1ULA - chain A; structure by X-ray diffraction, 2.75 A resolution.

== Chain A ==
Name: Purine nucleoside phosphorylase
From: Homo sapiens
Notes: EC 2.4.2.1
Reference sequence: P00491 (PNPH_HUMAN); numbering as in UniProt (aligned over 1-289)
Chain sequence (289 residues; row label = number of the first residue in the row):
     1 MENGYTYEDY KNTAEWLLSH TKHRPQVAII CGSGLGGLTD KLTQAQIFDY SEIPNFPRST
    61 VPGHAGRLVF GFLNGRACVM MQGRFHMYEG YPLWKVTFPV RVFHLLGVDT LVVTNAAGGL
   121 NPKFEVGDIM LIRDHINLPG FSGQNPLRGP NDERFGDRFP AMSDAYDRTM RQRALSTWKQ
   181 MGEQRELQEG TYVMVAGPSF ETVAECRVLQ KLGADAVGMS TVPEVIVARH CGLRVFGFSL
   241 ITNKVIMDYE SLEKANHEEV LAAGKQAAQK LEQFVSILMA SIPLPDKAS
Curated features (UniProtKB/Swiss-Prot):
  - binding site (phosphate): S33, H64, R84 to H86, A116, S220
  - binding site (a purine D-ribonucleoside): Y88, E201, M219, N243, H257
  - site: N243 (Important for substrate specificity)
  - modified residue: M1 (N-acetylmethionine), S251 (Phosphoserine)
  - natural variant: S51 (G51S: this construct carries the variant), E89 (E89K: In PNPD), D128 (D128G: In PNPD), A174 (A174P: In PNPD), Y192 (Y192C: In PNPD), R234 (R234P: In PNPD)
  - mutagenesis: H64 (H64W: Reduces catalytic activity towards inosine), E201 (E201A/Q: Severe loss of catalytic activity), N243 (N243A: Reduces catalytic activity; N243D: Reduces catalytic activity towards inosine, hypoxanthine, guanosine and guanine. Increases catalytic activity towards adenosine and adenine), H257 (H257W: Reduces catalytic activity towards inosine)

== Overview ==
Curated annotation (UniProt) lists 7 phosphate-binding residues, 5 purine D-ribonucleoside-binding residues
and 4 mutagenesis sites.
Chain A is Purine nucleoside phosphorylase (Homo sapiens); the structure, Application of crystallographic and
modeling methods in the design of purine nucleoside phosphorylase inhibitors, was determined by X-ray
diffraction together with 1ULB from the same study.
